9F34 - chains A and B of the 5 polymer chains in the assembly; structure by electron microscopy, 3.09 A resolution.

# Chain A
Protein: Guanine nucleotide-binding protein G(o) subunit alpha
Organism: Homo sapiens
Reference sequence: P09471 (GNAO_HUMAN); residues 1-354 here = UniProt positions 1-354
Chain sequence (354 residues; numbered 1 to 354; the number before each row is that of its first residue):
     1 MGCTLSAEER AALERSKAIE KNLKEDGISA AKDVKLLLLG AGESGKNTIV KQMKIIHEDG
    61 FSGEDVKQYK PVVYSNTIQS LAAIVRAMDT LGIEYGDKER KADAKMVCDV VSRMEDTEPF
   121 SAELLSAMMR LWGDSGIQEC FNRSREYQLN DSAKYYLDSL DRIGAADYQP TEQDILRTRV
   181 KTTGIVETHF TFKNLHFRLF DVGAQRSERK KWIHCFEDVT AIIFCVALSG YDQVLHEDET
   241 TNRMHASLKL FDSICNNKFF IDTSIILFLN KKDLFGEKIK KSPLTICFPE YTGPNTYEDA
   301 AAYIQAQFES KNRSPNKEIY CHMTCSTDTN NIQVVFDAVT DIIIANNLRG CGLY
Disordered / not traced: 1-3, 55-181, 235-241
Construct notes: engineered mutation Asn47 (Ser in P09471), Ala204 (Gly in P09471), Ala246 (Glu in P09471), Lys249 (Met in P09471), Ser326 (Ala in P09471)
Swiss-Prot annotation at these positions:
  - region: Lys35 to Lys46, Thr48 (G1 motif), Asp174 to Lys181 (G2 motif), Phe197 to Gly203, Gln205, Arg206 (G3 motif), Ile266 to Asp273 (G4 motif), Thr324, Cys325, Thr327 to Thr329 (G5 motif)
  - binding site (GTP): Glu43, Lys46, Thr48, Ser152, Leu176, Arg177, Thr178, Arg179, Asn270, Asp273, Cys325
  - modified residue: Arg179 (ADP-ribosylarginine), Gln205 (5-glutamyl histamine), Cys351 (ADP-ribosylcysteine)
  - lipidation: Gly2 (N-myristoyl glycine), Cys3 (S-palmitoyl cysteine), Cys351 (S-palmitoyl cysteine)
  - natural variant: Gly40 (G40R: In DEE17 and NEDIM; G40W: Found in a patient with intractable early-onset epilepsy), Gln52 (Q52P: Found in a patient with intractable early-onset epilepsy; Q52R: In DEE17), Ile56 (I56T: In NEDIM), Asp174 (D174G: In DEE17), Thr191 to Phe197 (deletion: In DEE17), Gly203 (G203R: In DEE17), Arg209 (R209C: In DEE17 and NEDIM; R209G: In NEDIM; R209H: In NEDIM; R209L: In NEDIM), Ala227 (A227V: In NEDIM), Ile279 (I279N: In DEE17)
  - binding site (Mg(2+)): Thr182
  - mutagenesis: Cys351 (C351A: Strong loss of binding to ADGRG3)
Reported in the primary citation:
  - mutagenesis - I28E, V334F, Y354F: unchanged signaling with Green fluorescent protein, D(3) dopamine receptor

# Chain B
Protein: Guanine nucleotide-binding protein G(I)/G(S)/G(T) subunit beta-1
Organism: Rattus norvegicus
Reference sequence: P54311 (GBB1_RAT); residues 2-340 here = UniProt positions 2-340
Chain sequence (355 residues; each row starts with the number of its first residue; numbers below 1 keep their minus sign (Met-14 is residue -14)):
   -14 MHHHHHHHHE NLYFQGSELD QLRQEAEQLK NQIRDARKAC ADATLSQITN NIDPVGRIQM
    46 RTRRTLRGHL AKIYAMHWGT DSRLLVSASQ DGKLIIWDSY TTNKVHAIPL RSSWVMTCAY
   106 APSGNYVACG GLDNICSIYN LKTREGNVRV SRELAGHTGY LSCCRFLDDN QIVTSSGDTT
   166 CALWDIETGQ QTTTFTGHTG DVMSLSLAPD TRLFVSGACD ASAKLWDVRE GMCRQTFTGH
   226 ESDINAICFF PNGNAFATGS DDATCRLFDL RADQELMTYS HDNIICGITS VSFSKSGRLL
   286 LAGYDDFNCN VWDALKADRA GVLAGHDNRV SCLGVTDDGM AVATGSWDSF LKIWN
Disordered / not traced: -14 to 3
Construct notes: initiating methionine (-14); expression tag (-13 to 1)
Swiss-Prot annotation at these positions:
  - modified residue: Ser2 (N-acetylserine), His266 (Phosphohistidine)

# Interface between chain A and chain B
Residue-residue contacts (48):
  Leu13(A) - Asn88(B)
  Arg15(A) - Val90(B)  hydrogen bond (side chain-backbone)
  Ser16(A) - Asn88(B)
  Ser16(A) - Lys89(B)  hydrogen bond (side chain-backbone)
  Ile19(A) - Lys89(B)
  Ile19(A) - Ala92(B)  hydrophobic
  Glu20(A) - Lys89(B)  salt bridge
  Leu23(A) - Leu55(B)
  Leu23(A) - Lys78(B)
  Leu23(A) - Ile80(B)  hydrophobic
  Asp26(A) - Lys78(B)  salt bridge
  Gly27(A) - Leu55(B)
  Thr183(A) - Asp118(B)
  Thr183(A) - Asn119(B)  hydrogen bond
  Thr183(A) - His142(B)
  Gly184(A) - Leu117(B)
  Gly184(A) - Asn119(B)
  Ile185(A) - Trp99(B)
  Ile185(A) - Leu117(B)
  Arg198(A) - Ser98(B)
  Phe200(A) - Trp99(B)  hydrophobic
  Ala204(A) - Thr143(B)
  Gln205(A) - Leu117(B)  hydrogen bond (side chain-backbone)
  Gln205(A) - Asn119(B)  hydrogen bond
  Ser207(A) - Tyr145(B)
  Ser207(A) - Gly162(B)
  Ser207(A) - Asp186(B)
  Glu208(A) - Asp186(B)
  Lys210(A) - Asp228(B)  salt bridge
  Lys211(A) - Tyr145(B)
  Lys211(A) - Met188(B)
  Lys211(A) - Cys204(B)
  Lys211(A) - Asp228(B)  salt bridge
  Lys211(A) - Asn230(B)  hydrogen bond
  Lys211(A) - Asp246(B)  salt bridge
  Trp212(A) - Leu117(B)  hydrophobic
  His214(A) - Lys57(B)
  His214(A) - Tyr59(B)  hydrogen bond (backbone-side chain)
  His214(A) - Trp332(B)
  Cys215(A) - Lys57(B)
  Cys215(A) - Tyr59(B)
  Cys215(A) - Gln75(B)
  Cys215(A) - Trp99(B)
  Cys215(A) - Met101(B)  hydrophobic
  Phe216(A) - Trp99(B)  hydrophobic
  Phe216(A) - Leu117(B)  hydrophobic
  Glu217(A) - Lys57(B)
  Phe259(A) - Arg314(B)
Also at the interface, not in a pair above, chain A (27 interface residues in all): Ala12, Asp218
Also at the interface, not in a pair above, chain B (30 interface residues in all): Gly53, His91

# Overview
The interface between chain A and chain B involves 27 residues on one side and 30 on the other, with 7
hydrogen bonds and 5 salt bridges. Among the polar pairs are Glu20(A)-Lys89(B), Asp26(A)-Lys78(B) and
Lys210(A)-Asp228(B). The paper reports that I28E, V334F and Y354F of chain A leave signaling with Green
fluorescent protein, D(3) dopamine receptor unchanged.
Chain A is Guanine nucleotide-binding protein G(o) subunit alpha (Homo sapiens) and chain B is Guanine
nucleotide-binding protein G(I)/G(S)/G(T) subunit beta-1 (Rattus norvegicus); the structure, Cryo-EM structure
of Dopamine 3 receptor:Go complex bound to bitopic FOB02-04A - Conformation B, was determined by electron
microscopy (same publication as 9F33).
